PDB entry 3PUN | X-ray diffraction, 2.05 A resolution | chains A and B

# Chain A (and B)
Protein: Capsid
From: Human calicivirus
Notes: fragment: p domain; chain B of this document is another copy of the same molecule, construct and numbering; everything in this record applies to it too
UniProtKB: Q91H09 (Q91H09_9CALI); residues 222-537 here = UniProt positions 222-537
Chain sequence (316 residues; row label = number of the first residue in the row):
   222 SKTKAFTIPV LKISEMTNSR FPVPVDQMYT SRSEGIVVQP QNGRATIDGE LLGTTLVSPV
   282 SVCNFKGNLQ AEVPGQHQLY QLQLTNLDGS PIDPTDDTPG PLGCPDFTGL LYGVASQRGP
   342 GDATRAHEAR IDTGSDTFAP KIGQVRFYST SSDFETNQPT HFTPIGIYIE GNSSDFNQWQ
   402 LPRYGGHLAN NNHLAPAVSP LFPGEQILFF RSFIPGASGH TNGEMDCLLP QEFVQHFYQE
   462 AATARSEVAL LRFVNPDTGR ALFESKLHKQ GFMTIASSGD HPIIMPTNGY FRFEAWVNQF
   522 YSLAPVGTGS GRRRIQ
Disordered / not traced: 222-225, 528-537
Construct notes: engineered mutation N289 (Thr in Q91H09), D374 (Asn in Q91H09), G425 (Arg in Q91H09), R466 (Gln in Q91H09), A482 (Val in Q91H09)
Reported in the primary citation:
  - binding site for alpha-L-fucopyranose: T345, R346, D374, G440, H441
  - binding site for 2-acetamido-2-deoxy-alpha-D-glucopyranose: Y389, S439
  - conformationally variable residues (order/disorder transition): P295 to Q297, G392 to S394
  - mutagenesis - R346A, D374A, G440A: abolished binding to H3, Ley, Lex and SLex
  - mutagenesis - H441A: decreased binding to H3, Ley, Lex and SLex
  - mutagenesis - Y389A: abolished binding to Lex, SLex, and Ley
  - mutagenesis - Y389A: unchanged binding to H type III antigens
  - mutagenesis - S439A: abolished binding to Lex and Ley
  - mutagenesis - S439A: unchanged binding to H type III
  - specificity-determining residues: S439 (proposed by the authors, not directly observed)
  - specificity-determining residues: Y389
  - mutagenesis - Y389A: abolished binding to type II Lewis antigens
  - mutagenesis - Y389A: increased binding to type I Lewis antigen (Leb)

# Interface between chain A and chain B
Residue-residue contacts (84; chain A residue first):
  P230(A) - Q460(B)
  V231(A) - Q460(B)  hydrogen bond (backbone-side chain)
  L232(A) - Q460(B)
  E236(A) - Y459(B)
  T238(A) - P280(B)
  T238(A) - V281(B)
  P243(A) - V281(B)
  V244(A) - V281(B)
  P245(A) - V281(B)
  P245(A) - S282(B)
  P280(A) - T238(B)
  P280(A) - P280(B)  hydrophobic
  P280(A) - V281(B)
  P280(A) - E453(B)
  V281(A) - T238(B)
  V281(A) - P243(B)
  V281(A) - V244(B)
  V281(A) - P245(B)
  V281(A) - P280(B)
  V281(A) - V281(B)  hydrophobic
  S282(A) - P245(B)
  Y333(A) - V335(B)
  Y333(A) - A347(B)
  Y333(A) - H348(B)
  V335(A) - Y333(B)
  V335(A) - V335(B)  hydrophobic
  V335(A) - I386(B)  hydrophobic
  S337(A) - P436(B)
  Q338(A) - G437(B)
  R339(A) - F434(B)
  R339(A) - I435(B)  hydrogen bond (side chain-backbone)
  R339(A) - G437(B)
  R339(A) - T442(B)  hydrogen bond (side chain-backbone)
  R339(A) - N443(B)
  R339(A) - G444(B)
  D343(A) - G440(B)
  D343(A) - H441(B)  salt bridge
  D343(A) - T442(B)  hydrogen bond (backbone-backbone)
  A344(A) - G440(B)
  A344(A) - H441(B)
  T345(A) - G437(B)  hydrogen bond (side chain-backbone)
  T345(A) - A438(B)
  T345(A) - S439(B)  hydrogen bond (side chain-backbone)
  T345(A) - G440(B)  hydrogen bond (backbone-backbone)
  T345(A) - T442(B)
  R346(A) - G437(B)  hydrogen bond (backbone-backbone)
  R346(A) - A438(B)
  A347(A) - Y333(B)
  A347(A) - E349(B)
  A347(A) - A438(B)  hydrogen bond (backbone-backbone)
  H348(A) - E349(B)
  E349(A) - A347(B)
  E349(A) - H348(B)
  E349(A) - E349(B)
  I386(A) - T384(B)
  I386(A) - I386(B)  hydrophobic
  F434(A) - R339(B)
  I435(A) - R339(B)  hydrogen bond (backbone-side chain)
  P436(A) - S337(B)
  G437(A) - Q338(B)
  G437(A) - R339(B)
  G437(A) - T345(B)
  G437(A) - R346(B)  hydrogen bond (backbone-backbone)
  G437(A) - A347(B)
  A438(A) - T345(B)
  A438(A) - R346(B)
  A438(A) - A347(B)  hydrogen bond (backbone-backbone)
  S439(A) - T345(B)  hydrogen bond (backbone-side chain)
  G440(A) - D343(B)
  G440(A) - A344(B)
  G440(A) - T345(B)  hydrogen bond (backbone-side chain)
  H441(A) - D343(B)
  H441(A) - A344(B)
  T442(A) - R339(B)  hydrogen bond (backbone-side chain)
  T442(A) - D343(B)  hydrogen bond (backbone-backbone)
  T442(A) - T345(B)
  N443(A) - R339(B)
  N443(A) - D343(B)
  G444(A) - R339(B)
  E453(A) - P280(B)
  Y459(A) - E236(B)
  Q460(A) - P230(B)
  Q460(A) - V231(B)  hydrogen bond (side chain-backbone)
  Q460(A) - L232(B)
Other interface residues (no listed pair), chain A (43 interface residues in all): V278, S279, D309, T384, Q456
Other interface residues (no listed pair), chain B (42 interface residues in all): S235, S279, Q456

# Overview
43 residues of chain A face 42 of chain B across their interface; the contacts include 17 hydrogen bonds and 1
salt bridge. Polar pairs include D343(A)-H441(B), V231(A)-Q460(B) and R339(A)-I435(B). From the paper: a
binding site for alpha-L-fucopyranose at T345(A), R346(A) and D374(A) among others; R346A, D374A and G440A of
chain A abolish binding to H3, Ley, Lex and SLex; 6 substitutions were tested in all.
Chain A and chain B are both Capsid (Human calicivirus); the structure, Crystal structure of P domain dimer of
Norovirus VA207 with Lewis y tetrasaccharide, was determined by X-ray diffraction, deposited together with
3PUM and 3PVD.
